8FO8 - chains C and E of the 4 polymer chains in the assembly; structure by electron microscopy, 3.88 A resolution.

# Chain C (and E)
Name: Leucine-rich repeat serine/threonine-protein kinase 2
From: Homo sapiens
Notes: EC 2.7.11.1, 3.6.5.-; chain E of this document is another copy of the same molecule, construct and numbering; everything in this record applies to it too
UniProt: Q5S007 (LRRK2_HUMAN); residues 1-2527 here = UniProt positions 1-2527
Chain sequence (2527 residues; numbered 1 to 2527; the number before each row is that of its first residue):
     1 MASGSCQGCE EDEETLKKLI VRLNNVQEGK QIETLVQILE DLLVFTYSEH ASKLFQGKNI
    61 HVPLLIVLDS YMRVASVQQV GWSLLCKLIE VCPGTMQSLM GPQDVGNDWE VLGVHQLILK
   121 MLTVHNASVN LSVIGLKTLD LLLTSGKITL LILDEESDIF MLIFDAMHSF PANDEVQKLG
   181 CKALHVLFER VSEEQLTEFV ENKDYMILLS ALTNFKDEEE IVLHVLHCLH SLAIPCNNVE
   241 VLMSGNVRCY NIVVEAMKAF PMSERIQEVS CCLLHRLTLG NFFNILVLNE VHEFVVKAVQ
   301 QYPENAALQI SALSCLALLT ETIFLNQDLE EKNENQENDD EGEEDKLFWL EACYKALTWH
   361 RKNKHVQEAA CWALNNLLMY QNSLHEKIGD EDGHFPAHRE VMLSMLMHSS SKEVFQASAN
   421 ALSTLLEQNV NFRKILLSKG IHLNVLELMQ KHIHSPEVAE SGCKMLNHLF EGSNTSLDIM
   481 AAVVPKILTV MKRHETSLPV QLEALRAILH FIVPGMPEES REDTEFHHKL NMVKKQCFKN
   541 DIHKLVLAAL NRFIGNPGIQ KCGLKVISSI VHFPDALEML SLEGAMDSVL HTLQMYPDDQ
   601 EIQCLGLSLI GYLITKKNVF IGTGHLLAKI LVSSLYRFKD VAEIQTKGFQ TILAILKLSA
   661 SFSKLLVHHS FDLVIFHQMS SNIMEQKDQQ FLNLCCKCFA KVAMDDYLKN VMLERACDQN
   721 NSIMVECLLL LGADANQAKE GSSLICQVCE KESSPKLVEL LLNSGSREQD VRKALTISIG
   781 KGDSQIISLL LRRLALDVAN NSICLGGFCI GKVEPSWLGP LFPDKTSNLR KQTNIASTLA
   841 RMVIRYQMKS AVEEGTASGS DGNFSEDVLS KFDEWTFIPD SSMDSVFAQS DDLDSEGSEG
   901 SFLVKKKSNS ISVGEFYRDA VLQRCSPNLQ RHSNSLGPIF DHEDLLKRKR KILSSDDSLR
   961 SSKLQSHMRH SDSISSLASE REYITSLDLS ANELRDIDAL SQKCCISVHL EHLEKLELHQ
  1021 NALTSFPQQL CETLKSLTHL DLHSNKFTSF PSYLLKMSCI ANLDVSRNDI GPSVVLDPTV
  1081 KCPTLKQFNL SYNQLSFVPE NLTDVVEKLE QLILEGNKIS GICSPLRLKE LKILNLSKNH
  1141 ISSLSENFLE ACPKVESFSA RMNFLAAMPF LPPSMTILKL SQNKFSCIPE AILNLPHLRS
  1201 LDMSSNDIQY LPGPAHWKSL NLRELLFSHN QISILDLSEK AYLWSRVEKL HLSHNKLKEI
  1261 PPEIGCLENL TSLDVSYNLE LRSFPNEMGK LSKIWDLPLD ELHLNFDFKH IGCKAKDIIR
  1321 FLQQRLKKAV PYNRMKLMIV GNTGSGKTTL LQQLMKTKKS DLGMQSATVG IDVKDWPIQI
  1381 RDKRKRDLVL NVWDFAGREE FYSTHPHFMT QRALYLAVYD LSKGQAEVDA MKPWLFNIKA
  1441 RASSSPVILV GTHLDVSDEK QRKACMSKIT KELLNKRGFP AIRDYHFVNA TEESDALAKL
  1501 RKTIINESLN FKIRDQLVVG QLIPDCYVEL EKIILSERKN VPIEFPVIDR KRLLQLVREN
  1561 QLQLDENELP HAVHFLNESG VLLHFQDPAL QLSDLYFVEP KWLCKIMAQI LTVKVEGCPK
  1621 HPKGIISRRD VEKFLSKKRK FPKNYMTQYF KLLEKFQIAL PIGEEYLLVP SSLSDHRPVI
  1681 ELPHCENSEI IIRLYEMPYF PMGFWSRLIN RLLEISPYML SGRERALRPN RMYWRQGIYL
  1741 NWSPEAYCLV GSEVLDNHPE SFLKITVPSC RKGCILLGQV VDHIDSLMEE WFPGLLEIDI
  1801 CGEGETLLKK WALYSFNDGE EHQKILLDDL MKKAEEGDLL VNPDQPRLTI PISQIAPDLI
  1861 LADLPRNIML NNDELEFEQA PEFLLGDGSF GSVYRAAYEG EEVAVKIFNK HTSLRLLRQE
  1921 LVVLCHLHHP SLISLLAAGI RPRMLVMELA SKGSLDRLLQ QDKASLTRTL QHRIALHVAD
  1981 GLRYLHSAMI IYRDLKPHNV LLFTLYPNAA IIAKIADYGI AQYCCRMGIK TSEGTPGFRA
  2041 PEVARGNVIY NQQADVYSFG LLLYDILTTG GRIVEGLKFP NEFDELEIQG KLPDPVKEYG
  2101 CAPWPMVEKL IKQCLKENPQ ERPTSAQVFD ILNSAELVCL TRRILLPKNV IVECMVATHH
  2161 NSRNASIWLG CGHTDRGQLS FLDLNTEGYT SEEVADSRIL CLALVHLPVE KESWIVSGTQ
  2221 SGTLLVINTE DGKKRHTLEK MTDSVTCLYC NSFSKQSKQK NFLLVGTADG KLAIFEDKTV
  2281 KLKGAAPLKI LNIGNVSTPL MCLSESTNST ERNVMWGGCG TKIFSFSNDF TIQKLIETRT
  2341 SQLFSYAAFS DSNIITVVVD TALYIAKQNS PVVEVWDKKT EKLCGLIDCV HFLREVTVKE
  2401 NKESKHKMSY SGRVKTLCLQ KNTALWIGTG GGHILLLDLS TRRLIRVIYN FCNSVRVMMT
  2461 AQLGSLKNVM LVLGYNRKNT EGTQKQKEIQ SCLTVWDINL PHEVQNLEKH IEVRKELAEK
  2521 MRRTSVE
Not modelled in the structure: 1-11, 102-112, 168-171, 176, 178, 182, 208, 326-343, 514-524, 798, 852-981, 1458-1462, 1615-1621, 1631-1641, 1660-1667, 1721-1725, 2028-2030, 2127, 2160, 2254-2259, 2397-2408, 2479-2486
Sequence notes: conflict H50 (Arg in Q5S007), T1647 (Ser in Q5S007), T2397 (Met in Q5S007)
Small-molecule neighbours:
  - ATP (adenosine-5'-triphosphate): D1887, G1888, S1889, G1891, S1892, V1893, A1904, K1906, M1947, E1948, L1949, A1950, S1954, H1998, L2001
  - GDP (guanosine-5'-diphosphate): G1344, S1345, G1346, K1347, T1348, T1349, M1364, Q1365, A1367, T1368, F1395, A1396, G1397, T1452, H1453, D1455, N1489, T1491
From the paper describing this entry:
  - mutagenesis - P1588A, N1710A, W1791A: decreased catalytic activity on Rab29
  - mutagenesis - W1791A: abolished catalytic activity on in the absence of Rab29
  - disease-associated variants - N1437H, R1441C, R1441G, R1441H, Y1699C, S1761R, G2019S, I2020T: increased catalytic activity (citing earlier work)
  - post-translational modification sites: S1292 (citing earlier work)

# Chain C / chain E interface
Residue-residue contacts (52; chain C residue first):
  P1622(C) - R1677(E)
  P1622(C) - V1679(E)  hydrophobic
  L1673(C) - V1679(E)  hydrophobic
  S1674(C) - R1677(E)
  R1677(C) - P1622(E)
  R1677(C) - S1674(E)
  P1678(C) - M1732(E)  hydrophobic
  V1679(C) - P1622(E)  hydrophobic
  V1679(C) - K1623(E)
  V1679(C) - L1673(E)  hydrophobic
  V1679(C) - M1732(E)
  V1679(C) - Y1733(E)
  I1680(C) - R1731(E)
  I1680(C) - M1732(E)  hydrophobic
  E1681(C) - R1728(E)
  E1681(C) - N1730(E)
  E1681(C) - R1731(E)  salt bridge
  E1681(C) - Y1733(E)  hydrogen bond
  L1682(C) - R1728(E)  hydrogen bond (backbone-side chain)
  P1683(C) - R1728(E)  hydrogen bond (backbone-side chain)
  P1683(C) - N1730(E)
  H1684(C) - L1727(E)
  C1685(C) - R1728(E)
  L1727(C) - H1684(E)
  L1727(C) - P1744(E)  hydrophobic
  R1728(C) - E1681(E)  hydrogen bond (side chain-backbone)
  R1728(C) - L1682(E)  hydrogen bond (side chain-backbone)
  R1728(C) - P1683(E)  hydrogen bond (side chain-backbone)
  R1728(C) - C1685(E)
  N1730(C) - P1683(E)
  N1730(C) - Y1739(E)
  N1730(C) - N1741(E)
  N1730(C) - S1743(E)
  N1730(C) - P1744(E)
  R1731(C) - I1680(E)
  R1731(C) - E1681(E)  salt bridge
  M1732(C) - P1678(E)  hydrophobic
  M1732(C) - V1679(E)
  M1732(C) - I1680(E)  hydrophobic
  M1732(C) - M1732(E)  hydrophobic
  Y1733(C) - V1679(E)
  Y1733(C) - E1681(E)  hydrogen bond
  N1741(C) - N1730(E)
  W1742(C) - W1742(E)
  W1742(C) - S1743(E)
  W1742(C) - P1744(E)
  S1743(C) - N1730(E)
  S1743(C) - W1742(E)
  P1744(C) - L1727(E)  hydrophobic
  P1744(C) - R1728(E)
  P1744(C) - N1730(E)
  P1744(C) - W1742(E)
Interface residues without a listed pair, chain C (27 interface residues in all): K1623, I1625, L1713, P1729, Y1747
Interface residues without a listed pair, chain E (28 interface residues in all): I1625, L1713, P1729, Y1747

# Summary
The interface between chain C and chain E involves 27 residues on one side and 28 on the other, with 7
hydrogen bonds and 2 salt bridges. Polar pairs include E1681(C)-R1731(E), E1681(C)-Y1733(E) and
L1682(C)-R1728(E). From the paper: N1437H, R1441C and R1441G of chain C, among others, increase catalytic
activity; a modification site at S1292(C); 11 substitutions were tested in all.
Chain C and chain E are both Leucine-rich repeat serine/threonine-protein kinase 2 (Homo sapiens); the
structure, Cryo-EM structure of Rab29-LRRK2 complex in the LRRK2 dimer state, was determined by electron
microscopy, deposited together with 8FO2, 8FO9 and 8SMC.
